PDB entry 3ISM | X-ray diffraction, 2.20 A resolution | chains A and C of the 3 polymer chains in the assembly

Chain A:
Protein: CG8862
Organism: Drosophila melanogaster
UniProt: Q7JXB9 (Q7JXB9_DROME); residue numbers follow UniProt; this construct covers 56-310
Chain sequence (267 residues; each row starts with the number of its first residue):
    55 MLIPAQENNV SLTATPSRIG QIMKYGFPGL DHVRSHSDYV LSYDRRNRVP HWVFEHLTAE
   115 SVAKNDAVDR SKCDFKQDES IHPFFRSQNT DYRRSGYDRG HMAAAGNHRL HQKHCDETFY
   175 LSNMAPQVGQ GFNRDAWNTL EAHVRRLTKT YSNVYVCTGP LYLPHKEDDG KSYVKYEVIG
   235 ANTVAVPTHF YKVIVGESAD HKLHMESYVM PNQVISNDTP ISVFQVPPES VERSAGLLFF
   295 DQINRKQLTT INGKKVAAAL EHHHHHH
Disordered / not traced: 55-66, 312-321
Sequence notes: initiating methionine (55); expression tag (311-321)
Metal / ion sites: Mg2+ near Asn187 (its only coordinating residue here)
What the authors report for this chain:
  - Mg2+ coordination through a water molecule: His155, Gln181, Glu195
  - catalytic residues: His155, Asn187
  - Mg2+ coordination: Asn187
  - catalytic residues: Arg124 (proposed by the authors, not directly observed)
  - contacts within the chain: Asp152-Asn187 (hydrogen bond)
  - self-association interface (contacts with another copy of this molecule): Glu286

Chain C:
Protein: CG4930
Organism: Drosophila melanogaster
Notes: EC 3.6.1.3
UniProt: Q9V3V9 (Q9V3V9_DROME); numbering as in UniProt (aligned over 1-359)
Chain sequence (359 residues; numbered 1 to 359; the number before each row is that of its first residue):
     1 MAKRKAEDTQ SDKMATAEKV AQNDYTIGLV DPVKDYQKLI ETRVQVDEIV DDDVTKENFD
    61 RTAAAARDVI WRLLFDEAGT SQSNTEKASQ LLEEYRGDAC FYDPTPYNEW IVKLRDEVLK
   121 KELLDFWRDV LVKKQLGPCW SRDSDLFDSD DTPPLEFYAH AGCTAPFAAS LKVRAALEEQ
   181 ASLDQDGPAT PTTPGELSAD DAAALSGEFE ATLTKENPLE EYRTLMKRFV LTKIIVPDSV
   241 HQASVKKIAA AAREIIWKLL FDGTPSAEDQ NKAAELLQEY KGDAGFYGPD DYNSWIFNLR
   301 DEVLTKELLD FWRDKMVKME LGPSCARDSD YYDNEDPLPF EFYEKAGCKA PFEGPVNDD
Disordered / not traced: 1-20, 175-218, 231-233, 354-359
Sequence notes: engineered mutation Ala2 (Ser in Q9V3V9)
What the authors report for this chain:
  - Mg2+ coordination through a water molecule: Asp333

Interface between chain A and chain C:
Pairs across the interface (44):
  Arg124(A) - Leu146(C)  hydrogen bond (side chain-backbone)
  Arg124(A) - Phe147(C)
  Arg124(A) - Asp148(C)  salt bridge
  Arg124(A) - Asp151(C)  salt bridge
  Asp128(A) - Lys56(C)  salt bridge
  Phe129(A) - Asp52(C)
  Phe129(A) - Asp145(C)
  Phe129(A) - Leu146(C)  hydrophobic
  Lys130(A) - Asp52(C)
  Gln131(A) - Ile49(C)
  Gln131(A) - Val50(C)  hydrogen bond (side chain-backbone)
  Gln131(A) - Asp52(C)  hydrogen bond
  Pro137(A) - Ile49(C)  hydrophobic
  Arg140(A) - Ile49(C)
  Gln142(A) - Ile49(C)
  Asn143(A) - Asp52(C)
  Asn143(A) - Phe101(C)
  Thr144(A) - Val46(C)
  Thr144(A) - Asp47(C)
  Arg147(A) - Gln45(C)
  Arg147(A) - Gly97(C)  hydrogen bond (side chain-backbone)
  Arg147(A) - Asp98(C)  salt bridge
  Arg147(A) - Phe101(C)
  Arg147(A) - Tyr102(C)
  Arg148(A) - Gln45(C)
  Arg148(A) - Glu94(C)  salt bridge
  Asp152(A) - Asp145(C)
  Arg153(A) - Phe101(C)  hydrogen bond (side chain-backbone)
  Arg153(A) - Asp145(C)  salt bridge
  Arg153(A) - Leu146(C)
  Gln184(A) - Arg142(C)  hydrogen bond (side chain-backbone)
  Arg188(A) - Ser141(C)  hydrogen bond (side chain-backbone)
  Arg188(A) - Arg142(C)  hydrogen bond (side chain-backbone)
  Arg188(A) - Asp143(C)
  Arg188(A) - Ser144(C)
  Arg188(A) - Phe147(C)
  Arg188(A) - Asp148(C)
  Arg188(A) - Ser149(C)  hydrogen bond (backbone-backbone)
  Asp189(A) - Ser149(C)
  Asn192(A) - Asp148(C)
  Asn192(A) - Ser149(C)  hydrogen bond
  Asn192(A) - Asp150(C)  hydrogen bond
  Ala235(A) - Asp47(C)
  Asn271(A) - Arg174(C)
Interface residues without a listed pair, chain A (26 interface residues in all): Cys127, Tyr146, Phe173, Asn187, Ala196, Arg199
Interface features reported in the paper:
  - pairs named by the authors: Asp145(C)-Arg153(A) (salt bridge), Leu146(C)-Phe129(A) (hydrophobic contact), Asp151(C)-Arg124(A) (salt bridge)
  - interface residues, chain A: Phe129(A)
  - interface residues, chain C: Phe147(C), Asp148(C)

Summary:
The interface between chain A and chain C involves 26 residues on one side and 24 on the other, with 11
hydrogen bonds and 6 salt bridges. Among the polar pairs are Arg124(A)-Asp148(C), Arg124(A)-Asp151(C) and
Asp128(A)-Lys56(C). The paper describes salt bridges between Asp145(C) and Arg153(A) and Asp151(C) and
Arg124(A); a hydrophobic contact between Leu146(C) and Phe129(A). From the paper: catalytic residues
His155(A), Asn187(A) and Arg124(A); interface residues Phe129(A) and Phe147(C) among others.
Here chain A is CG8862 and chain C is CG4930, both from Drosophila melanogaster. Entry 3ISM (Crystal structure
of the EndoG/EndoGI complex: Mechanism of EndoG inhibition) was determined by X-ray diffraction.
